Entry 3KLG (X-ray diffraction, 3.65 A resolution); this record covers chains A and D of the 4 polymer chains in the assembly.

# Chain A
Name: Reverse transcriptase/ribonuclease H
Organism: Human immunodeficiency virus type 1
Notes: EC 2.7.7.49, 2.7.7.7, 3.1.26.4
UniProtKB: P03366 (POL_HV1B1); residues 1-560 here correspond to UniProt positions 600-1159 (UniProt number = residue number + 599)
Sequence (562 residues; each row starts with the number of its first residue; numbers below 1 keep their minus sign (Met-1 is residue -1)):
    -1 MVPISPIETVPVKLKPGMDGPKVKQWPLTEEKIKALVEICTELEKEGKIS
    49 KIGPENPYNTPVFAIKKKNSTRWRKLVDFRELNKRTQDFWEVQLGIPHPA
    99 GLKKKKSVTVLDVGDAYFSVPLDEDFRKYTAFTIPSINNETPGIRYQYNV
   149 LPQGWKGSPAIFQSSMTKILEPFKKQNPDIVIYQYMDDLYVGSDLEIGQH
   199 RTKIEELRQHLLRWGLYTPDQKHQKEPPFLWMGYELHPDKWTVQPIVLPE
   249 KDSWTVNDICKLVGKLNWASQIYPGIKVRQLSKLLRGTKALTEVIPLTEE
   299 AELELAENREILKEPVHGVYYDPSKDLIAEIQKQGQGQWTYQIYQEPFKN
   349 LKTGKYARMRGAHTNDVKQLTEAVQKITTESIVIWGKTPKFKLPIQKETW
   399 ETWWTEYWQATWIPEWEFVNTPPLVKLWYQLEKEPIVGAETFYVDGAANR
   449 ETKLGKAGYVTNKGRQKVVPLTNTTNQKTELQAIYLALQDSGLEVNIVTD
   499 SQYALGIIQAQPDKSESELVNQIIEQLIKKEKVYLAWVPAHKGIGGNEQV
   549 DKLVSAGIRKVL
Not modelled in the structure: -1 to 0, 555-560
Sequence notes: expression tag (-1 to 0); engineered mutation Leu41 (Met640 in P03366), Asn67 (Asp666 in P03366), Arg70 (Lys669 in P03366), Tyr215 (Thr814 in P03366), Gln219 (Lys818 in P03366), Cys258 (Gln857 in P03366), Ser280 (Cys879 in P03366)
Curated features (UniProtKB/Swiss-Prot):
  - region: Phe227 to His235 (RT 'primer grip')
  - motif: Trp398 to Trp414 (Tryptophan repeat motif)
  - binding site (Mg(2+)): Asp110, Asp185, Asp186, Asp443, Glu478, Asp498, Asp549
  - site: Trp401 (Essential for RT p66/p51 heterodimerization), Trp414 (Essential for RT p66/p51 heterodimerization), Phe440, Tyr441 (Cleavage), Leu560 (Cleavage)

# Chain D
Molecule: 22-nt DNA strand
Sequence (22 nucleotides; numbered 802 to 823; the number before each row is that of its first residue):
   802 ACAGTCCCTGTTCGGXCGCCAX
Not modelled in the structure: 802
Modified positions: MRG (N2-(3-mercaptopropyl)-2'-deoxyguanosine-5'-monophosphate) at position 817; ATM (3'-azido-3'-deoxythymidine-5'-monophosphate) at position 823

# How chain A and chain D interact
Contacting residue pairs (43; chain A residue first):
  Lys66(A) - DC821(D)  salt bridge to the phosphate
  Arg72(A) - ATM_823(D)  base contact
  Asp110(A) - ATM_823(D)  phosphate contact
  Val111(A) - ATM_823(D)  base contact
  Gly112(A) - ATM_823(D)  base contact
  Asp113(A) - ATM_823(D)  base contact
  Ala114(A) - ATM_823(D)  base contact
  Tyr115(A) - ATM_823(D)  sugar contact
  Gln151(A) - ATM_823(D)  sugar contact
  Tyr183(A) - DC821(D)  hydrogen bond to the base
  Tyr183(A) - DA822(D)  sugar contact
  Met184(A) - DA822(D)  sugar contact
  Met184(A) - ATM_823(D)  sugar contact
  Asp185(A) - DA822(D)  phosphate contact
  Asp185(A) - ATM_823(D)  phosphate contact
  Met230(A) - DC821(D)  sugar contact
  Met230(A) - DA822(D)  phosphate contact
  Gly231(A) - DC821(D)  phosphate contact
  Gln242(A) - DC821(D)  phosphate contact
  Asn255(A) - DC818(D)  phosphate contact
  Cys258(A) - MRG_817(D)  base contact
  Cys258(A) - DC818(D)  sugar contact
  Lys259(A) - DC818(D)  phosphate contact
  Lys259(A) - DG819(D)  phosphate contact
  Gly262(A) - DG819(D)  sugar contact
  Lys263(A) - DG819(D)  sugar contact
  Lys263(A) - DC820(D)  salt bridge to the phosphate
  Trp266(A) - DC820(D)  sugar contact
  Arg358(A) - DT812(D)  salt bridge to the phosphate
  Gly359(A) - DG811(D)  phosphate contact
  Ala360(A) - DG811(D)  hydrogen bond to the phosphate
  His361(A) - DT810(D)  salt bridge to the phosphate
  Arg448(A) - DG805(D)  base contact
  Arg448(A) - DT806(D)  hydrogen bond to the base
  Arg448(A) - DC807(D)  sugar contact
  Lys451(A) - DC808(D)  salt bridge to the phosphate
  Thr473(A) - DC808(D)  phosphate contact
  Thr473(A) - DC809(D)  hydrogen bond to the phosphate
  Gln475(A) - DC808(D)  phosphate contact
  Gln475(A) - DC809(D)  sugar contact
  Lys476(A) - DC809(D)  phosphate contact
  Tyr501(A) - DC809(D)  hydrogen bond to the phosphate
  Tyr501(A) - DT810(D)  hydrogen bond to the phosphate
Also at the interface, not in a pair above, chain A (33 interface residues in all): Asp186, Leu283

# Summary
33 residues of chain A face 15 of chain D across their interface; the contacts include 6 hydrogen bonds and 5
salt bridges. Among the polar pairs are Tyr183(A)-DC821(D), Arg448(A)-DT806(D) and Ala360(A)-DG811(D). UniProt
lists 7 Mg2+-binding residues on chain A.
Here chain A is Reverse transcriptase/ribonuclease H (Human immunodeficiency virus type 1) and chain D is a
22-nt DNA strand. Entry 3KLG (Crystal structure of AZT-resistant HIV-1 Reverse Transcriptase crosslinked to
pre-translocation AZTMP-Terminated DNA (COMPLEX N)) was determined by X-ray diffraction, deposited together
with 3KLE, 3KLF, 3KLH and 3KLI.
